PDB entry 6BOC | X-ray diffraction, 2.25 A resolution | chains A and B of the 4 polymer chains in the assembly

[Chain A (and B)]
Protein: Matrix protein 2
Notes: chain B of this document is another copy of the same molecule, construct and numbering; everything in this record applies to it too
UniProt: Q20MD5 (Q20MD5_I72A8); numbering as in UniProt (aligned over 22-46)
Chain sequence (27 residues; each row starts with the number of its first residue):
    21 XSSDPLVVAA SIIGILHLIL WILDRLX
Sequence notes: acetylation (21); amidation (47)
Modified residues: ACE (acetyl group) at position 21; NH2 (amino group) at position 47
Bound ions: Na+: S22 (shared with S22(B) of chain B; 1 residue of chain C; 1 residue of chain D)
Ligand contacts: S-rimantadine / rimantadine: V27, A30, S31
What the authors report for this chain:
  - conformationally variable residues (helix shift): G34
  - binding site for rimantadine: A30

[How chain A and chain B interact]
Contacting residue pairs - 19 pairs, chain A then chain B:
  S22(A) - ACE_21(B)
  S22(A) - S22(B)  hydrogen bond (side chain-backbone)
  S23(A) - ACE_21(B)
  S23(A) - S22(B)
  S23(A) - S23(B)
  D24(A) - ACE_21(B)
  D24(A) - S22(B)  hydrogen bond (backbone-backbone)
  D24(A) - S23(B)  hydrogen bond (backbone-side chain)
  D24(A) - V28(B)
  L26(A) - S31(B)
  L26(A) - I32(B)  hydrophobic
  L26(A) - I35(B)
  V27(A) - S23(B)
  V27(A) - V27(B)  hydrophobic
  V27(A) - V28(B)  hydrophobic
  V27(A) - S31(B)
  A30(A) - S31(B)
  I33(A) - I35(B)  hydrophobic
  I33(A) - L38(B)  hydrophobic
Also at the interface, not in a pair above, chain A (8 interface residues in all): P25

[Summary]
Chain A and chain B form an interface of 8 and 9 residues respectively, with 3 hydrogen bonds. Polar pairs
include S22(A)-S22(B), D24(A)-S23(B) and D24(A)-S22(B). Ligands of chain A: S-rimantadine / rimantadine. From
the paper: a binding site for rimantadine at A30(A); conformational variability at G34(A).
Both chains are Matrix protein 2. Entry 6BOC (Influenza A M2 transmembrane domain bound to rimantadine in the
Inward(open) conformation) was determined by X-ray diffraction (same publication as 6BKK, 6BKL and 6BMZ).
